PDB entry 8GJ2 | electron microscopy, 2.60 A resolution | chains A and B of the 10 polymer chains in the assembly

[Chain A]
Protein: DNA polymerase III subunit delta
Organism: Escherichia coli K-12
Notes: EC 2.7.7.7
Reference sequence: P28630 (HOLA_ECOLI); residue numbers follow UniProt; this construct covers 1-343
Sequence (343 residues; numbered 1 to 343; the number before each row is that of its first residue):
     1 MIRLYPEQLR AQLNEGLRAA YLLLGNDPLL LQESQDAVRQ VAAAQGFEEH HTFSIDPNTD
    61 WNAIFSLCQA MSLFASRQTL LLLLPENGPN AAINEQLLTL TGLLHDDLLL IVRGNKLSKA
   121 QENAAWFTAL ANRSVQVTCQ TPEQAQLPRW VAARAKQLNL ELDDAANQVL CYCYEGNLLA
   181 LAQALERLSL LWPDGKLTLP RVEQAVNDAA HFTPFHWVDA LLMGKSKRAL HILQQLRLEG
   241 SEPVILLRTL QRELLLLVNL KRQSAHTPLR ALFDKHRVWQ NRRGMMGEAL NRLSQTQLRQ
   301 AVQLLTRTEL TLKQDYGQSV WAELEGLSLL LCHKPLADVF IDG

[Chain B]
Protein: DNA polymerase III subunit tau
Organism: Escherichia coli K-12
Notes: EC 2.7.7.7
Reference sequence: P06710 (DPO3X_ECOLI); numbering as in UniProt (aligned over 1-643)
Sequence (643 residues; numbered 1 to 643; the number before each row is that of its first residue):
     1 MSYQVLARKW RPQTFADVVG QEHVLTALAN GLSLGRIHHA YLFSGTRGVG KTSIARLLAK
    61 GLNCETGITA TPCGVCDNCR EIEQGRFVDL IEIDAASRTK VEDTRDLLDN VQYAPARGRF
   121 KVYLIDEVHM LSRHSFNALL KTLEEPPEHV KFLLATTDPQ KLPVTILSRC LQFHLKALDV
   181 EQIRHQLEHI LNEEHIAHEP RALQLLARAA EGSLRDALSL TDQAIASGDG QVSTQAVSAM
   241 LGTLDDDQAL SLVEAMVEAN GERVMALINE AAARGIEWEA LLVEMLGLLH RIAMVQLSPA
   301 ALGNDMAAIE LRMRELARTI PPTDIQLYYQ TLLIGRKELP YAPDRRMGVE MTLLRALAFH
   361 PRMPLPEPEV PRQSFAPVAP TAVMTPTQVP PQPQSAPQQA PTVPLPETTS QVLAARQQLQ
   421 RVQGATKAKK SEPAAATRAR PVNNAALERL ASVTDRVQAR PVPSALEKAP AKKEAYRWKA
   481 TTPVMQQKEV VATPKALKKA LEHEKTPELA AKLAAEAIER DPWAAQVSQL SLPKLVEQVA
   541 LNAWKEESDN AVCLHLRSSQ RHLNNRGAQQ KLAEALSMLK GSTVELTIVE DDNPAVRTPL
   601 EWRQAIYEEK LAQARESIIA DNNIQTLRRF FDAELDEESI RPI
Disordered / not traced: 1, 366-643
Curated features (UniProtKB/Swiss-Prot):
  - binding site (ATP): Gly45 to Thr52
  - binding site (Zn(2+)): Cys64, Cys73, Cys76, Cys79
Bound ions: Mg2+: Thr52 (together with ADP); Zn2+: Cys64, Cys73, Cys76, Cys79
Residues lining bound ligands:
  - ADP (adenosine-5'-diphosphate): Ala7, Arg8, Trp10, Arg11, Pro12, Asp17, Val18, Val19, Gln21, Thr46, Arg47, Gly48, Val49, Gly50, Lys51, Thr52, Ser53, Leu178, Leu214, Arg215, Leu218
  - tetrafluoroaluminate (ALF): Thr46, Arg47, Gly48, Lys51, Thr52, Glu127, Thr157, Arg215
What the authors report for this chain:
  - binding site for tetrafluoroaluminate: Arg169

[Chain A / chain B interface]
Contacting residue pairs (40):
  Gln32(A) - Ser168(B)  hydrogen bond
  Gln32(A) - Arg169(B)
  Thr52(A) - Glu144(B)
  Leu179(A) - Ser168(B)
  Gln183(A) - Leu167(B)
  Gln183(A) - Cys170(B)  hydrogen bond (side chain-backbone)
  Gln183(A) - Gln172(B)
  Glu186(A) - His38(B)  salt bridge
  Glu186(A) - Leu171(B)
  Arg187(A) - Gln172(B)
  Arg187(A) - Phe173(B)
  Ser189(A) - Arg36(B)
  Leu190(A) - Asn30(B)  hydrogen bond (backbone-side chain)
  Leu190(A) - Arg36(B)
  Leu191(A) - His23(B)
  Leu191(A) - Thr26(B)
  Leu191(A) - Ala27(B)
  Leu191(A) - Asn30(B)  hydrogen bond (backbone-side chain)
  Gln204(A) - Lys176(B)
  Asn207(A) - His174(B)
  Lys227(A) - Ala300(B)
  Leu230(A) - Ala300(B)
  Leu230(A) - Ala301(B)
  Gln234(A) - Ala300(B)
  Gln234(A) - Ala301(B)
  Gln234(A) - Gly303(B)
  Ala322(A) - His290(B)  hydrogen bond (backbone-side chain)
  Glu325(A) - Arg291(B)  salt bridge
  Gly326(A) - Met294(B)
  Leu329(A) - Met294(B)  hydrophobic
  Leu329(A) - Leu297(B)  hydrophobic
  Leu329(A) - Ser298(B)
  Lys334(A) - Ser298(B)
  Pro335(A) - Leu297(B)
  Leu336(A) - Leu297(B)  hydrophobic
  Ala337(A) - Gln326(B)
  Val339(A) - Gln326(B)
  Phe340(A) - His290(B)
  Phe340(A) - Ala293(B)  hydrophobic
  Phe340(A) - Tyr329(B)  hydrophobic
Also at the interface, not in a pair above, chain A (29 interface residues in all): Pro28, Arg39, Ser54, Ala205, Ser226
Also at the interface, not in a pair above, chain B (32 interface residues in all): Gly31, Asn137, Val164, Thr165, Leu302

[In short]
Chain A and chain B form an interface of 29 and 32 residues respectively, with 5 hydrogen bonds and 2 salt
bridges. Polar pairs include Glu186(A)-His38(B), Glu325(A)-Arg291(B) and Gln32(A)-Ser168(B). Chain B binds ADP
and tetrafluoroaluminate. The paper reports a binding site for tetrafluoroaluminate at Arg169(B).
Here chain A is DNA polymerase III subunit delta and chain B is DNA polymerase III subunit tau, both from
Escherichia coli K-12. Entry 8GJ2 (E. coli clamp loader with closed clamp on primed template DNA) was
determined by electron microscopy together with 8GIY, 8GIZ, 8GJ0, 8GJ1 and 8GJ3 from the same study.
